PDB entry 6PTO | electron microscopy, 7.00 A resolution (low resolution: residue-level contacts below are approximate; hydrogen-bond / salt-bridge calls are withheld) | chains i and k of the 36 polymer chains in the assembly

Chain i:
Name: DNA replication licensing factor MCM3
From: Saccharomyces cerevisiae
Notes: EC 3.6.4.12
UniProtKB: P24279 (MCM3_YEAST); residues 1-971 here = UniProt positions 1-971
Amino-acid sequence (971 residues; numbered 1 to 971; the number before each row is that of its first residue):
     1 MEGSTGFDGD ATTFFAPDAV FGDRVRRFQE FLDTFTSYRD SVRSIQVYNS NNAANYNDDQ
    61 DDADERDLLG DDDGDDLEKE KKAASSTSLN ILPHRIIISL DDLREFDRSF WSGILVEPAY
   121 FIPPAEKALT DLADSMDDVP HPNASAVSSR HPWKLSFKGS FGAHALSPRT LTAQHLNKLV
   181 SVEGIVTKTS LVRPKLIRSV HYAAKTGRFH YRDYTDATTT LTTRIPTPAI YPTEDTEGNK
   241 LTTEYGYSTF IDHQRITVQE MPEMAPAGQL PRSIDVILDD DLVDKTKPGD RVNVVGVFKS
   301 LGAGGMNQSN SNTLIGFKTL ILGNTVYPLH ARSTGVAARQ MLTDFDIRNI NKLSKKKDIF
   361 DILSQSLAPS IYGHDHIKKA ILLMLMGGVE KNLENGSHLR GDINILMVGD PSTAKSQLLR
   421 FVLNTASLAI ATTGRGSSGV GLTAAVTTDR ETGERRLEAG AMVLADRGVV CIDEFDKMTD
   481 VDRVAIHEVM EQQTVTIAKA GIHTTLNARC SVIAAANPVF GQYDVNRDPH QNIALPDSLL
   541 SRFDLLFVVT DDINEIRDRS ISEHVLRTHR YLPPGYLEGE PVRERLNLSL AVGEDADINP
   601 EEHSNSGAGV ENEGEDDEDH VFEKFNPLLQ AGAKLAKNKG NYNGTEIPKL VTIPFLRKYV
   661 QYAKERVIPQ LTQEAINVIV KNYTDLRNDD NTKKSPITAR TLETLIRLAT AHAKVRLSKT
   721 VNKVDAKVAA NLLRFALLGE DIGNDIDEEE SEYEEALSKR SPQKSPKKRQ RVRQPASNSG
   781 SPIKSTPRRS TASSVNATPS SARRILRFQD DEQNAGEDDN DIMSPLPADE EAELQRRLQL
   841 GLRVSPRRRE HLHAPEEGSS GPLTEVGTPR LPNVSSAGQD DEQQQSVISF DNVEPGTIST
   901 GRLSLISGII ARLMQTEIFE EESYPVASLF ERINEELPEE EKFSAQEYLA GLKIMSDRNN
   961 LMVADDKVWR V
Disordered / not traced: 1-16, 58-90, 142-150, 332-337, 571-650, 739-971
Curated features (UniProtKB/Swiss-Prot):
  - motif: Ser541 to Asp544 (Arginine finger)
  - binding site (ATP): Gly409 to Ser416
  - modified residue: Ser761 (Phosphoserine), Ser777 (Phosphoserine), Ser781 (Phosphoserine), Thr868 (Phosphothreonine)
  - mutagenesis: Lys415 (K415A: No effect on MCM2-7 complex helicase activity. Loss of MCM2-7 complex helicase activity; when associated with MCM5 A-422. Reduces MCM2-7 complex helicase activity ...)
Residues lining bound ligands: ATP (adenosine-5'-triphosphate): Ile371, His374, Pro411, Ser412, Thr413, Ala414, Lys415, Ser416, Gln417, Asn517, Ile561

Chain k:
Name: Minichromosome maintenance protein 5
From: Saccharomyces cerevisiae
Notes: EC 3.6.4.12
UniProtKB: P29496 (MCM5_YEAST); residues 1-775 here = UniProt positions 1-775
Amino-acid sequence (775 residues; each row starts with the number of its first residue):
     1 MSFDRPEIYS APVLQGESPN DDDNTEIIKS FKNFILEFRL DSQFIYRDQL RNNILVKNYS
    61 LTVNMEHLIG YNEDIYKKLS DEPSDIIPLF ETAITQVAKR ISILSRAQSA NNNDKDPENT
   121 SMDTDSLLLN SLPTFQLILN SNANQIPLRD LDSEHVSKIV RLSGIIISTS VLSSRATYLS
   181 IMCRNCRHTT SITINNFNSI TGNTVSLPRS CLSTIESESS MANESNIGDE STKKNCGPDP
   241 YIIIHESSKF IDQQFLKLQE IPELVPVGEM PRNLTMTCDR YLTNKVIPGT RVTIVGIYSI
   301 YNSKNGAGSG RSGGGNGGSG VAIRTPYIKI LGIQSDVETS SIWNSVTMFT EEEEEEFLQL
   361 SRNPKLYEIL TNSIAPSIFG NEDIKKAIVC LLMGGSKKIL PDGMRLRGDI NVLLLGDPGT
   421 AKSQLLKFVE KVSPIAVYTS GKGSSAAGLT ASVQRDPMTR EFYLEGGAMV LADGGVVCID
   481 EFDKMRDEDR VAIHEAMEQQ TISIAKAGIT TVLNSRTSVL AAANPIYGRY DDLKSPGDNI
   541 DFQTTILSRF DMIFIVKDDH NEERDISIAN HVINIHTGNA NAMQNQQEEN GSEISIEKMK
   601 RYITYCRLKC APRLSPQAAE KLSSNFVTIR KQLLINELES TERSSIPITI RQLEAIIRIT
   661 ESLAKLELSP IAQERHVDEA IRLFQASTMD AASQDPIGGL NQASGTSLSE IRRFEQELKR
   721 RLPIGWSTSY QTLRREFVDT HRFSQLALDK ALYALEKHET IQLRHQGQNI YRSGV
Disordered / not traced: 1-23, 104-129, 199-200, 212-234, 306-318, 340-345, 644-646, 694-775
Curated features (UniProtKB/Swiss-Prot):
  - motif: Ser548 to Asp551 (Arginine finger)
  - binding site (ATP): Gly416 to Ser423
  - mutagenesis: Lys422 (K422A: Loss of MCM2-7 complex helicase activity)
Residues lining bound ligands:
  - ATP (adenosine-5'-triphosphate), molecule 1: Ser377, Ile378, Phe379, Asp417, Pro418, Gly419, Thr420, Ala421, Lys422, Ser423, Gln424, His571
  - ATP, molecule 2: Leu406, Glu498, Arg549, Ile650, Arg651

How chain i and chain k interact:
Pairs across the interface - 73 pairs, chain i then chain k:
  Glu117(i) - Glu246(k)
  Ala119(i) - Glu246(k)
  Tyr120(i) - Glu246(k)
  Leu171(i) - Arg280(k)
  Thr172(i) - Arg280(k)
  Thr223(i) - Ile244(k)
  Thr223(i) - His245(k)
  Pro262(i) - Val512(k)
  Pro262(i) - Asn514(k)
  Glu263(i) - Asn514(k)
  Ala267(i) - Asp473(k)
  Ala267(i) - Arg516(k)
  Leu270(i) - Leu464(k)
  Arg272(i) - Leu172(k)
  Ser300(i) - His245(k)
  Leu301(i) - His245(k)
  Ala303(i) - Ile243(k)
  Gly304(i) - Ile243(k)
  Met306(i) - Val205(k)
  Met306(i) - Ser206(k)
  Met306(i) - Leu207(k)
  Ser309(i) - Lys304(k)
  Asn310(i) - Gly202(k)
  Asn310(i) - Asn203(k)
  Asn310(i) - Lys304(k)
  Ser311(i) - Thr201(k)
  Ser311(i) - Gly202(k)
  Asn312(i) - Thr201(k)
  Asn312(i) - Gly202(k)
  Asn312(i) - Asn302(k)
  Thr313(i) - Arg175(k)
  Thr313(i) - Thr201(k)
  Thr313(i) - Phe255(k)
  Thr313(i) - Tyr301(k)
  Leu314(i) - Arg175(k)
  Leu314(i) - Thr201(k)
  Ile315(i) - Ser173(k)
  Ile315(i) - Arg175(k)
  Phe317(i) - Ser174(k)
  Phe317(i) - Arg175(k)
  Phe317(i) - Phe250(k)
  Pro369(i) - Met404(k)
  Ser370(i) - Met404(k)
  Pro411(i) - Thr545(k)
  Ser412(i) - Ser548(k)
  Ser412(i) - Ile650(k)
  Ser412(i) - Arg651(k)
  Gln417(i) - Met404(k)
  Arg420(i) - Met404(k)
  Arg420(i) - Arg405(k)
  Asn424(i) - Gly403(k)
  Thr433(i) - Glu495(k)
  Thr433(i) - Thr501(k)
  Thr433(i) - Ile502(k)
  Thr433(i) - Ser503(k)
  Arg435(i) - Val491(k)
  Arg435(i) - Ser503(k)
  Arg435(i) - Ala505(k)
  Ser437(i) - Ala505(k)
  Ser437(i) - Lys506(k)
  Asp449(i) - Arg460(k)
  Glu474(i) - Glu495(k)
  Lys477(i) - Val491(k)
  Val519(i) - Phe542(k)
  Phe520(i) - Phe542(k)
  Ile553(i) - Arg630(k)
  Ile553(i) - Leu634(k)
  Asp558(i) - Phe626(k)
  His569(i) - Leu406(k)
  His569(i) - Ile657(k)
  Arg570(i) - Arg613(k)
  Arg570(i) - Leu614(k)
  Arg570(i) - Pro616(k)
Other interface residues (no listed pair), chain i (58 interface residues in all): Ala173, Asn177, Ile225, Gln259, Gly268, Lys299, Gly302, Gly305, Phe421, Val446, Thr448, Glu555, Arg559, Ser562, Thr568
Other interface residues (no listed pair), chain k (72 interface residues in all): Val171, Ala176, Arg187, Ser248, Tyr281, Pro288, Ser303, Lys398, Leu400, Asp402, Thr459, Glu465, Glu488, His494, Ile504, Ala507, Ile509, Leu513, Ser615, Val627, Lys631, Glu637, Thr649

Summary:
Chain i and chain k form an interface of 58 and 72 residues respectively. One ATP molecule is bound between
chain i and chain k. Ligands of chain k: ATP.
Chain i is DNA replication licensing factor MCM3 and chain k is Minichromosome maintenance protein 5, both
from Saccharomyces cerevisiae; the structure, Structure of Ctf4 trimer in complex with three CMG helicases,
was determined by electron microscopy, deposited together with 6PTJ and 6PTN.
